Entry 7Z4N (X-ray diffraction, 1.80 A resolution); this record covers chain A.

# Chain A
Protein: Pyruvate kinase
Source organism: Plasmodium falciparum 3D7
Notes: EC 2.7.1.40
UniProt: C6KTA4 (C6KTA4_PLAF7); numbering as in UniProt (aligned over 1-511)
Sequence (519 residues; each row starts with the number of its first residue):
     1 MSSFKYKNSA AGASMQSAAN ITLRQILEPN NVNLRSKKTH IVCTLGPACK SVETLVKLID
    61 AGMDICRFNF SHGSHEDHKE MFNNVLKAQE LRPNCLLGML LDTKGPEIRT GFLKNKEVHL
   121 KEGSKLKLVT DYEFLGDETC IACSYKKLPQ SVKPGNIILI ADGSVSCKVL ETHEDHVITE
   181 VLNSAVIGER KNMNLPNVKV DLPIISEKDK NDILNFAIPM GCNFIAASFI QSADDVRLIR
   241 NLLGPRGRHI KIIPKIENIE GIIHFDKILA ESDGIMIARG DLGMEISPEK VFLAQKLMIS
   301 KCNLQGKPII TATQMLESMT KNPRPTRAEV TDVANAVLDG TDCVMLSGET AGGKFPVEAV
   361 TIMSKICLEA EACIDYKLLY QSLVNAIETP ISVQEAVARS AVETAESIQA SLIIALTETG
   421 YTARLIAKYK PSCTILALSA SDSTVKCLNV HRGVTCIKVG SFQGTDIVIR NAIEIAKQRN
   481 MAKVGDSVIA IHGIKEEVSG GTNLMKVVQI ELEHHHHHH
Unresolved in the structure: 1-10, 494-501, 514-519
Differences from the reference sequence: expression tag (512-519)
Metal / ion sites: K+: Asn69, Ser71, Asp102, Thr103; Mg2+: Glu257, Asp281 (together with pyruvic acid)
Residues lining bound ligands: pyruvic acid (PYR): Arg67, Lys255, Glu257, Ala278, Arg279, Gly280, Asp281, Thr313, Met345

# Overview
Ligands of chain A: pyruvic acid. The K+ site is built by Asn69, Ser71, Asp102 and Thr103. The Mg2+ site is
built by Glu257 and Asp281.
Chain A is Pyruvate kinase (Plasmodium falciparum 3D7); the structure, Plasmodium falciparum pyruvate kinase
complexed with pyruvate, was determined by X-ray diffraction together with 7Z4M, 7Z4Q and 7Z4R from the same
study.
